PDB entry 5ZV5 | X-ray diffraction, 2.10 A resolution | chains A and B

# Chain A (and B)
Molecule: VP1
Organism: Norovirus GII.17
Notes: fragment: P domain; chain B of this document is another copy of the same molecule, construct and numbering; everything in this record applies to it too
UniProt: A0A1C9I7R1 (A0A1C9I7R1_9CALI); numbering as in UniProt (aligned over 222-530)
Chain sequence (309 residues; each row starts with the number of its first residue):
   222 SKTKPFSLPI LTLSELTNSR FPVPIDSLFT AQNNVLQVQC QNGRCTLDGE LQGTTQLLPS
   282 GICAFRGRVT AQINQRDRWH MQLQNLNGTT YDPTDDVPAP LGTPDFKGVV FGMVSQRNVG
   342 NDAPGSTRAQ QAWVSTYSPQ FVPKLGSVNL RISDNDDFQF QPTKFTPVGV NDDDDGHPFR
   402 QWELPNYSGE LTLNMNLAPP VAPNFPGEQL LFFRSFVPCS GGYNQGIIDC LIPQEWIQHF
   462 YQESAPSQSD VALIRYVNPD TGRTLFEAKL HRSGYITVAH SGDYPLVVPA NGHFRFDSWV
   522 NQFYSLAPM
Disordered / not traced: 222-224 (chain B: 222-225)

# How chain A and chain B interact
Pairs across the interface (82):
  Pro230(A) - Gln463(B)
  Ile231(A) - Gln463(B)  hydrogen bond (backbone-side chain)
  Leu232(A) - Gln463(B)
  Ser235(A) - Leu279(B)
  Ser235(A) - Asn308(B)
  Glu236(A) - Leu278(B)
  Glu236(A) - Leu279(B)
  Glu236(A) - Tyr462(B)  hydrogen bond
  Leu237(A) - Leu279(B)
  Thr238(A) - Leu279(B)
  Pro243(A) - Ser281(B)
  Pro245(A) - Leu279(B)  hydrophobic
  Pro245(A) - Ser281(B)
  Leu278(A) - Glu236(B)
  Leu279(A) - Ser235(B)
  Leu279(A) - Glu236(B)
  Leu279(A) - Leu237(B)
  Leu279(A) - Thr238(B)
  Leu279(A) - Pro245(B)  hydrophobic
  Pro280(A) - Pro280(B)  hydrophobic
  Ser281(A) - Pro243(B)
  Asn308(A) - Ser235(B)
  Phe332(A) - Met334(B)  hydrophobic
  Phe332(A) - Ala350(B)  hydrophobic
  Gly333(A) - Met334(B)
  Met334(A) - Phe332(B)  hydrophobic
  Met334(A) - Gly333(B)
  Met334(A) - Met334(B)  hydrophobic
  Met334(A) - Gln352(B)
  Met334(A) - Val389(B)  hydrophobic
  Ser336(A) - Pro439(B)
  Arg338(A) - Phe437(B)
  Arg338(A) - Val438(B)  hydrogen bond (side chain-backbone)
  Arg338(A) - Cys440(B)  hydrogen bond
  Arg338(A) - Asn445(B)  hydrogen bond (side chain-backbone)
  Arg338(A) - Gln446(B)  hydrogen bond (side chain-backbone)
  Arg338(A) - Gly447(B)
  Ala344(A) - Tyr444(B)
  Pro345(A) - Tyr444(B)
  Gly346(A) - Gly443(B)
  Gly346(A) - Tyr444(B)
  Ser347(A) - Gly443(B)
  Ser347(A) - Tyr444(B)
  Thr348(A) - Cys440(B)
  Thr348(A) - Ser441(B)
  Thr348(A) - Gly442(B)  hydrogen bond (side chain-backbone)
  Thr348(A) - Gly443(B)  hydrogen bond (backbone-backbone)
  Arg349(A) - Cys440(B)
  Arg349(A) - Gly442(B)
  Ala350(A) - Phe332(B)  hydrophobic
  Ala350(A) - Ser441(B)
  Gln351(A) - Gln352(B)
  Gln352(A) - Met334(B)
  Gln352(A) - Gln351(B)
  Gln352(A) - Gln352(B)  hydrogen bond (side chain-backbone)
  Thr387(A) - Val389(B)
  Val389(A) - Met334(B)  hydrophobic
  Val389(A) - Thr387(B)
  Phe437(A) - Arg338(B)
  Val438(A) - Arg338(B)  hydrogen bond (backbone-side chain)
  Pro439(A) - Ser336(B)
  Cys440(A) - Arg338(B)  hydrogen bond
  Cys440(A) - Thr348(B)
  Cys440(A) - Arg349(B)
  Cys440(A) - Ala350(B)
  Ser441(A) - Ala350(B)
  Gly442(A) - Thr348(B)  hydrogen bond (backbone-side chain)
  Gly442(A) - Arg349(B)
  Gly443(A) - Gly346(B)
  Gly443(A) - Ser347(B)
  Gly443(A) - Thr348(B)  hydrogen bond (backbone-side chain)
  Tyr444(A) - Ala344(B)
  Tyr444(A) - Pro345(B)
  Tyr444(A) - Gly346(B)
  Tyr444(A) - Ser347(B)
  Asn445(A) - Arg338(B)  hydrogen bond (backbone-side chain)
  Gln446(A) - Arg338(B)  hydrogen bond (backbone-side chain)
  Gly447(A) - Arg338(B)
  Tyr462(A) - Glu236(B)
  Gln463(A) - Pro230(B)
  Gln463(A) - Ile231(B)  hydrogen bond (side chain-backbone)
  Gln463(A) - Leu232(B)
Other interface residues (no listed pair), chain A (48 interface residues in all): Val244, Gln337, Lys385, Glu456, Gln459
Other interface residues (no listed pair), chain B (48 interface residues in all): Val244, Gln337, Lys385, Glu456, Gln459

# Overview
Chain A and chain B each contribute 48 residues to their interface; the contacts include 16 hydrogen bonds.
Polar pairs include Ile231(A)-Gln463(B), Glu236(A)-Tyr462(B) and Arg338(A)-Val438(B).
Chain A and chain B are both VP1 (Norovirus GII.17); the structure, P domain of GII.17-2014/15 complexed with
A-trisaccharide, was determined by X-ray diffraction (same publication as 5ZUQ, 5ZUS, 5ZV7, 5ZV9 and 5ZVC).
